PDB entry 9NWI | electron microscopy, 2.80 A resolution | chains O and Y of the 30 polymer chains in the assembly

# Chain O
Molecule: Head-to-Tail adapter
Source organism: Pseudomonas virus Pa223
UniProtKB: A0A5P1KVX0 (A0A5P1KVX0_9CAUD); numbering as in UniProt (aligned over 1-208)
Amino-acid sequence (208 residues; numbered 1 to 208; the number before each row is that of its first residue):
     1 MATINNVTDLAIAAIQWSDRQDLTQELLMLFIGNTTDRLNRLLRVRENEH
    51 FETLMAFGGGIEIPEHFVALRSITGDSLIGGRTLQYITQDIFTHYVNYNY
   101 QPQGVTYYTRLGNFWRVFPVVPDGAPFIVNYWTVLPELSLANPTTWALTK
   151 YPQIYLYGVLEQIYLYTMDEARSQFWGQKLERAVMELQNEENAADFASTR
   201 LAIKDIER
Not modelled in the structure: 1

# Chain Y
Molecule: Capsid and scaffold protein
Source organism: Pseudomonas virus Pa223
UniProtKB: A0A5Q5ANX5 (A0A5Q5ANX5_9CAUD); residue numbers follow UniProt; this construct covers 1-513
Amino-acid sequence (513 residues; numbered 1 to 513; the number before each row is that of its first residue):
     1 MALERQEVKNPTGIVTDIAPADLPLEKWSFGNNVRFKNGKAQKALGHTPI
    51 FDTAQAPILDMFPFIRNNIPYWLLCGEQRMYLADGTTVVDVSPGGHSASV
   101 TSRWSSGSFNGVIFANNPSNYPYVLMPQNSGFIPMPNWPANTFAKRMKSF
   151 KNFMIALNVTQNSVEMPQMVWWSTSADAGGIPVSWDPTDPTKDAGQNTLA
   201 DTNGAIVDGVKLRDSFIIYKEDSVYSMRYIGGLFIFQFQQLFNDVGILGP
   251 NCAIEFDGNHFVVGHGDVYVHNGVQKQSVIDAQVRKFFFSDINPDNYQRT
   301 FVIADHVNTEMWVCYSSTRSEPGKHCDRAIIWNWKENTWSIRDLPNVLSG
   351 AYGIIDPKVSNLWDDDPNPWDTYTSVWGEGSYNPAKSSMIFSSFQDKKLF
   401 LFGNNSTFSGQNFVSTLERSDIYLGDDRMMKTVSAIIPHITGNGTCNIWV
   451 GNAQVQGSGIRWKGPYPYRIGQDYKIDTKHVGRYIALKFDFSSEGDWYFN
   501 GYTIEMAPKAGMR
Not modelled in the structure: 1

# How chain O and chain Y interact
Residue-residue contacts - 21 pairs, chain O then chain Y:
  Gln16(O) - Lys479(Y)  hydrogen bond (backbone-side chain)
  Trp17(O) - Lys479(Y)  hydrogen bond (backbone-side chain)
  Asp19(O) - Arg461(Y)  salt bridge
  Asp19(O) - Lys463(Y)  salt bridge
  Asp19(O) - Lys479(Y)
  Asp19(O) - His480(Y)
  Asp19(O) - Val481(Y)  hydrogen bond (side chain-backbone)
  Arg20(O) - Met430(Y)
  Arg20(O) - Arg513(Y)  hydrogen bond (side chain-backbone)
  Gln21(O) - Arg461(Y)
  Tyr166(O) - Arg513(Y)  hydrogen bond (backbone-side chain)
  Thr167(O) - Gly511(Y)
  Thr167(O) - Met512(Y)
  Thr167(O) - Arg513(Y)
  Met168(O) - Gly511(Y)
  Met168(O) - Met512(Y)  hydrophobic
  Asp169(O) - Ala510(Y)
  Asp169(O) - Gly511(Y)
  Arg172(O) - Pro508(Y)  hydrogen bond (side chain-backbone)
  Arg172(O) - Lys509(Y)  hydrogen bond (side chain-backbone)
  Arg172(O) - Ala510(Y)
Also at the interface, not in a pair above, chain O (11 interface residues in all): Ser18

# In short
11 residues of chain O face 12 of chain Y across their interface; the contacts include 7 hydrogen bonds and 2
salt bridges. Among the polar pairs are Asp19(O)-Arg461(Y), Asp19(O)-Lys463(Y) and Gln16(O)-Lys479(Y).
Chain O is Head-to-Tail adapter and chain Y is Capsid and scaffold protein, both from Pseudomonas virus Pa223;
the structure, Pseudomonas phage Pa223 tail (C6 symmetry), was determined by electron microscopy.
